Entry 6O34 (X-ray diffraction, 1.57 A resolution); this record covers chains A and B.

# Chain A
Molecule: Peptidyl-prolyl cis-trans isomerase NIMA-interacting 1
From: Homo sapiens
Notes: EC 5.2.1.8
Reference sequence: Q13526 (PIN1_HUMAN); numbering as in UniProt (aligned over 1-163)
Amino-acid sequence (163 residues; each row starts with the number of its first residue):
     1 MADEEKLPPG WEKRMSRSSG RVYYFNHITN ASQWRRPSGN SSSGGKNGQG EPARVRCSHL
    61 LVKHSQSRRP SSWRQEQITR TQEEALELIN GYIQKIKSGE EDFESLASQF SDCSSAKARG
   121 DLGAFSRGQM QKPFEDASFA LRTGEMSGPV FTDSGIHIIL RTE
Unresolved in the structure: 1-5, 40-47
Sequence notes: conflict Arg35 (Glu in Q13526), Gln77 (Lys in Q13526), Gln82 (Lys in Q13526)
Small-molecule neighbours: nonaethylene glycol (2PE): Trp11, Tyr23, Asn30, Ala31, Ser32, Gln33, Trp34, Arg35, Asn90, Ile93, Gln94, Lys97, Met146, Ser147, Gly148
UniProt features mapped onto this chain:
  - modified residue: Ser43 (Phosphoserine), Lys46 (N6-acetyllysine), Ser71 (Phosphoserine), Ser108 (Phosphoserine)
  - mutagenesis: Tyr23 (Y23A: Reduced affinity for KIF20B), Trp34 (W34A: Loss of binding to phosphorylated target proteins, including to phosphorylated RBBP8/CtIP ...), Lys63 (K63A: Loss of peptidyl-prolyl cis/trans isomerase activity. No effect on the interaction with IRAK3/IRAK-M. Abolishes IL33-mediated increase of IRAK3/IRAK-M protein levels), Ser71 (S71D/E: Loss of peptidyl-prolyl cis/trans isomerase activity, nuclear localization and cellular function), Cys113 (C113A: Loss of peptidyl-prolyl cis/trans isomerase activity; decrease in DNA repair of double-strand breaks by homologous recombination slightly less efficient than that observed with wild-type ...)

# Chain B
Molecule: peptide
Amino-acid sequence (6 residues; numbered 1 to 6; the number before each row is that of its first residue):
     1 XFXWRX
Modified / non-standard residues: ACE (acetyl group) at position 1, YCP ((2S)-piperidine-2-carboxylic acid) at position 3, NH2 (amino group) at position 6; Phe2 (N-methylphenylalanine; MEA); Arg5 (citrulline; CIR)

# How chain A and chain B interact
Residue-residue contacts (22):
  His59(A) - ACE_1(B)
  His59(A) - YCP_3(B)
  Leu61(A) - Phe2(B)
  Lys63(A) - Phe2(B)
  Arg68(A) - Phe2(B)
  Arg69(A) - Phe2(B)
  Cys113(A) - ACE_1(B)  hydrogen bond (side chain-backbone)
  Cys113(A) - Phe2(B)
  Ser114(A) - ACE_1(B)  hydrogen bond (side chain-backbone)
  Leu122(A) - YCP_3(B)
  Gly128(A) - Arg5(B)
  Gln129(A) - Trp4(B)
  Gln129(A) - Arg5(B)  hydrogen bond (backbone-backbone)
  Met130(A) - YCP_3(B)
  Met130(A) - Trp4(B)  hydrophobic
  Met130(A) - Arg5(B)
  Gln131(A) - YCP_3(B)
  Gln131(A) - Trp4(B)
  Gln131(A) - Arg5(B)
  Lys132(A) - Arg5(B)
  Glu135(A) - Arg5(B)
  Ser154(A) - Phe2(B)  hydrogen bond (side chain-backbone)
Also at the interface, not in a pair above, chain A (18 interface residues in all): Asp112, Ser115, Phe134

# Overview
18 residues of chain A and 5 residues of chain B are in contact, with 4 hydrogen bonds. Polar contacts include
Cys113(A)-ACE_1(B), Ser114(A)-ACE_1(B) and Ser154(A)-Phe2(B). Chain A binds nonaethylene glycol. UniProt lists
5 mutagenesis sites on chain A.
Chain A is Peptidyl-prolyl cis-trans isomerase NIMA-interacting 1 (Homo sapiens) and chain B is peptide; the
structure, Crystal Structure Analysis of PIN1, was determined by X-ray diffraction.
